Entry 6C23 (electron microscopy, 3.90 A resolution); this record covers chains L and M of the 12 polymer chains in the assembly.

== Chain L ==
Molecule: Polycomb protein EED
From: Homo sapiens
UniProt: O75530 (EED_HUMAN); residue numbers follow UniProt; this construct covers 1-441
Amino-acid sequence (441 residues; numbered 1 to 441; the number before each row is that of its first residue):
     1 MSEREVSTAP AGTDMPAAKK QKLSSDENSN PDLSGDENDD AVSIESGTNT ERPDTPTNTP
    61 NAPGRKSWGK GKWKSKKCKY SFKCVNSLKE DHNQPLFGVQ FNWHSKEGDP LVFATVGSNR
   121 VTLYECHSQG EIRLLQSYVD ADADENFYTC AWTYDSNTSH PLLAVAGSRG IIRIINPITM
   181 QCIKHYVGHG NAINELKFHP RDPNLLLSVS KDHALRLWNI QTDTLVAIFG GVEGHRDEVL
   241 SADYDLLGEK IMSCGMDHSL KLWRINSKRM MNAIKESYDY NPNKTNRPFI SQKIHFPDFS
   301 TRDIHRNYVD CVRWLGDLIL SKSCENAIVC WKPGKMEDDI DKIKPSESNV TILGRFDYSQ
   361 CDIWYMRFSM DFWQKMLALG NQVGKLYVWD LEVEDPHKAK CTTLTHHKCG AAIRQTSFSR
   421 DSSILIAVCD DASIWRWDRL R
Unresolved in the structure: 1-79
Disulfide bonds: Cys-409/Cys-429
Curated features (UniProtKB/Swiss-Prot):
  - modified residue: Ser-2 (N-acetylserine), Ser-34 (Phosphoserine), Thr-55 (Phosphothreonine), Lys-66 (N6,N6,N6-trimethyllysine), Lys-197 (N6,N6,N6-trimethyllysine), Lys-268 (N6,N6,N6-trimethyllysine), Lys-284 (N6,N6,N6-trimethyllysine)
  - natural variant: Asn-194 (N194S: In COGIS), Arg-236 (R236G: In COGIS; R236T: In COGIS), His-258 (H258Y: In COGIS), Arg-302 (R302G: In COGIS; R302S: In COGIS)
  - mutagenesis: Phe-97 (F97A: Abolishes binding to H3K27me3), Tyr-148 (Y148A: Abolishes binding to H3K27me3), Ile-193 (I193N: Impairs interaction with EZH2), Leu-196 (L196P: Impairs interaction with EZH2), Ser-300 to Thr-301 (Impairs interaction with the matrix protein MA of HIV-1), His-305 to Tyr-308 (Impairs interaction with the matrix protein MA of HIV-1), Trp-364 (W364A: Abolishes binding to H3K27me3; W364L: Abolishes binding to H3K27me3), Tyr-365 (Y365A: Abolishes binding to H3K27me3)

== Chain M ==
Molecule: Polycomb protein SUZ12
From: Homo sapiens
UniProt: Q15022 (SUZ12_HUMAN); numbering as in UniProt (aligned over 1-739)
Amino-acid sequence (739 residues; each row starts with the number of its first residue):
     1 MAPQKHGGGG GGGSGPSAGS GGGGFGGSAA VAAATASGGK SGGGSCGGGG SYSASSSSSA
    61 AAAAGAAVLP VKKPKMEHVQ ADHELFLQAF EKPTQIYRFL RTRNLIAPIF LHRTLTYMSH
   121 RNSRTNIKRK TFKVDDMLSK VEKMKGEQES HSLSAHLQLT FTGFFHKNDK PSPNSENEQN
   181 SVTLEVLLVK VCHKKRKDVS CPIRQVPTGK KQVPLNPDLN QTKPGNFPSL AVSSNEFEPS
   241 NSHMVKSYSL LFRVTRPGRR EFNGMINGET NENIDVNEEL PARRKRNRED GEKTFVAQMT
   301 VFDKNRRLQL LDGEYEVAMQ EMEECPISKK RATWETILDG KRLPPFETFS QGPTLQFTLR
   361 WTGETNDKST APIAKPLATR NSESLHQENK PGSVKPTQTI AVKESLTTDL QTRKEKDTPN
   421 ENRQKLRIFY QFLYNNNTRQ QTEARDDLHC PWCTLNCRKL YSLLKHLKLC HSRFIFNYVY
   481 HPKGARIDVS INECYDGSYA GNPQDIHRQP GFAFSRNGPV KRTPITHILV CRPKRTKASM
   541 SEFLESEDGE VEQQRTYSSG HNRLYFHSDT CLPLRPQEME VDSEDEKDPE WLREKTITQI
   601 EEFSDVNEGE KEVMKLWNLH VMKHGFIADN QMNHACMLFV ENYGQKIIKK NLCRNFMLHL
   661 VSMHDFNLIS IMSIDKAVTK LREMQQKLEK GESASPANEE ITEEQNGTAN GFSEINSKEK
   721 ALETDSVSGV SKQSKKQKL
Unresolved in the structure: 1-560, 683-739

== Interface between chain L and chain M ==
Contacting residue pairs (24; chain L residue first):
  Gly-188(L) / Thr-570(M)
  Gly-188(L) / Cys-571(M)
  Arg-216(L) / Thr-570(M)  hydrogen bond (side chain-backbone)
  Trp-218(L) / Leu-572(M)  hydrophobic
  Leu-225(L) / Leu-572(M)  hydrophobic
  Glu-233(L) / Lys-595(M)
  Tyr-280(L) / Arg-575(M)
  Pro-282(L) / Arg-575(M)  hydrogen bond (backbone-side chain)
  Thr-285(L) / Arg-575(M)  hydrogen bond (backbone-side chain)
  Asn-286(L) / Gln-577(M)
  Asn-286(L) / Glu-578(M)
  Arg-287(L) / Arg-575(M)
  Arg-287(L) / Glu-578(M)
  Arg-287(L) / Glu-580(M)  hydrogen bond (side chain-backbone)
  Arg-287(L) / Asp-582(M)
  Pro-288(L) / His-567(M)
  Pro-288(L) / Arg-575(M)
  Pro-288(L) / Glu-578(M)
  Ser-291(L) / Thr-570(M)
  Lys-293(L) / Asp-569(M)
  His-295(L) / Trp-591(M)
  Phe-296(L) / Trp-591(M)
  Phe-296(L) / Glu-594(M)
  Phe-296(L) / Lys-595(M)
Interface residues without a listed pair, chain L (18 interface residues in all): Val-187, Ile-228, Val-232

== Overview ==
18 residues of chain L and 13 residues of chain M are in contact; the contacts include 4 hydrogen bonds. Polar
contacts include Arg-216(L)/Thr-570(M), Pro-282(L)/Arg-575(M) and Thr-285(L)/Arg-575(M). From UniProt: 12
mutagenesis sites on chain L.
Chain L is Polycomb protein EED and chain M is Polycomb protein SUZ12, both from Homo sapiens; the structure,
Cryo-EM structure of PRC2 bound to cofactors AEBP2 and JARID2 in the Compact Active State, was determined by
electron microscopy (same publication as 6C24).
